Entry 9GUP (electron microscopy, 2.80 A resolution); this record covers chains A and E of the 23 polymer chains in the assembly.

[Chain A]
Molecule: 16S ribosomal RNA
Source organism: Escherichia coli K-12
Sequence (1541 nucleotides; each row starts with the number of its first residue):
     1 AAAUUGAAGAGUUUGAUCAUGGCUCAGAUUGAACGCUGGCGGCAGGCCUA
    51 ACACAUGCAAGUCGAACGGUAACAGGAAGAAGCUUGCUUCUUUGCUGACG
   101 AGUGGCGGACGGGUGAGUAAUGUCUGGGAAACUGCCUGAUGGAGGGGGAU
   151 AACUACUGGAAACGGUAGCUAAUACCGCAUAACGUCGCAAGACCAAAGAG
   201 GGGUACCUUCGGGCCUCUUGCCAUCGGAUGUGCCCAGAUGGGAUUAGCUA
   251 GUAGGUGGGGUAACGGCUCACCUAGGCGACGAUCCCUAGCUGGUCUGAGA
   301 GGAUGACCAGCCACACUGGAACUGAGACACGGUCCAGACUCCUACGGGAG
   351 GCAGCAGUGGGGAAUAUUGCACAAUGGGCGCAAGCCUGAUGCAGCCAUGC
   401 CGCGUGUAUGAAGAAGGCCUUCGGGUUGUAAAGUACUUUCAGCGGGGAGG
   451 AAGGGAGUAAAGUUAAUACCUUUGCUCAUUGACGUUACCCGCAGAAGAAG
   501 CACCGGCUAACUCCGUGCCAGCAGCCXCGGUAAUACGGAGGGUGCAAGCG
   551 UUAAUCGGAAUUACUGGGCGUAAAGCGCACGCAGGCGGUUUGUUAAGUCA
   601 GAUGUGAAAUCCCCGGGCUCAACCUGGGAACUGCAUCUGAUACUGGCAAG
   651 CUUGAGUCUCGUAGAGGGGGGUAGAAUUCCAGGUGUAGCGGUGAAAUGCG
   701 UAGAGAUCUGGAGGAAUACCGGUGGCGAAGGCGGCCCCCUGGACGAAGAC
   751 UGACGCUCAGGUGCGAAAGCGUGGGGAGCAAACAGGAUUAGAUACCCUGG
   801 UAGUCCACGCCGUAAACGAUGUCGACUUGGAGGUUGUGCCCUUGAGGCGU
   851 GGCUUCCGGAGCUAACGCGUUAAGUCGACCGCCUGGGGAGUACGGCCGCA
   901 AGGUUAAAACUCAAAUGAAUUGACGGGGGCCCGCACAAGCGGUGGAGCAU
   951 GUGGUUUAAUUCGAUGXAACGCGAAGAACCUUACCUGGUCUUGACAUCCA
  1001 CGGAAGUUUUCAGAGAUGAGAAUGUGCCUUCGGGAACCGUGAGACAGGUG
  1051 CUGCAUGGCUGUCGUCAGCUCGUGUUGUGAAAUGUUGGGUUAAGUCCCGC
  1101 AACGAGCGCAACCCUUAUCCUUUGUUGCCAGCGGUCCGGCCGGGAACUCA
  1151 AAGGAGACUGCCAGUGAUAAACUGGAGGAAGGUGGGGAUGACGUCAAGUC
  1201 AUCAUGGCCCUUACGACCAGGGCUACACACGUGCUACAAUGGCGCAUACA
  1251 AAGAGAAGCGACCUCGCGAGAGCAAGCGGACCUCAUAAAGUGCGUCGUAG
  1301 UCCGGAUUGGAGUCUGCAACUCGACUCCAUGAAGUCGGAAUCGCUAGUAA
  1351 UCGUGGAUCAGAAUGCCACGGUGAAUACGUUCCCGGGCCUUGUACACACC
  1401 GCCCGUXACACCAUGGGAGUGGGUUGCAAAAGAAGUAGGUAGCUUAACCU
  1451 UCGGGAGGGCGCUUACCACUUUGUGAUUCAUGACUGGGGUGAAGUCGUAA
  1501 CAAGGUAACCGUAGGGGAACCUGCGGUUGGAUCACCUCCUU
Unresolved in the structure: 1492-1493
Modified residues: PSU (pseudouridine-5'-monophosphate) at position 516, G7M (N7-methyl-guanosine-5'-monophosphate) at position 527, 2MG (2N-methylguanosine-5'-monophosphate) at position 966, 5MC (5-methylcytidine-5'-monophosphate) at position 967, 2MG (2N-methylguanosine-5'-monophosphate) at position 1207, 4OC (4n,o2'-methylcytidine-5'-monophosphate) at position 1402, 5MC (5-methylcytidine-5'-monophosphate) at position 1407, UR3 (3-methyluridine-5'-monophoshate) at position 1498, 2MG (2N-methylguanosine-5'-monophosphate) at position 1516, MA6 (6N-dimethyladenosine-5'-monophoshate) at position 1518, MA6 (6N-dimethyladenosine-5'-monophoshate) at position 1519
Ion coordination: Mg2+ site 1 near G21 (its only coordinating residue here); Mg2+ site 2: A59, U387; Mg2+ site 3 near G100 (its only coordinating residue here); Mg2+ site 4: A109, G331; Mg2+ site 5 near G111 (its only coordinating residue here); Mg2+ site 6: A116, G117, G289; Mg2+ site 7: A174, C175; Mg2+ site 8: U180, A195; Mg2+ site 9: G299, G558; Mg2+ site 10 near C352 (its only coordinating residue here); Mg2+ site 11: A509, A510; Mg2+ site 12: PSU_516, A533; 35 more Mg2+ sites not listed

[Chain E]
Molecule: Small ribosomal subunit protein uS4
Source organism: Escherichia coli K-12
UniProtKB: C4ZUF1 (RS4_ECOBW); residues 1-206 here = UniProt positions 1-206
Sequence (206 residues; numbered 1 to 206; the number before each row is that of its first residue):
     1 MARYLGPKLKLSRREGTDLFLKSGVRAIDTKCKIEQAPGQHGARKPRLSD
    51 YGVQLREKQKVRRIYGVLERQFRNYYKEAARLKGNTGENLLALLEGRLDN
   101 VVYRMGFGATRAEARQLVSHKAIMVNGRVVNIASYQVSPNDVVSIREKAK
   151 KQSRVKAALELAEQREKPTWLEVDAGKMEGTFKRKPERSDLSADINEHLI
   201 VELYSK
Unresolved in the structure: 1

[Chain A / chain E interface]
Residue-residue contacts - 112 pairs, chain A then chain E:
  A2(A) / Lys-83(E)  sugar contact
  U5(A) / Gly-84(E)  hydrogen bond to the base
  A8(A) / Gln-54(E)  base contact
  A8(A) / Glu-202(E)  hydrogen bond to the base
  A8(A) / Leu-203(E)  base contact
  A8(A) / Ser-205(E)  base contact
  A8(A) / Lys-206(E)  base contact
  C400(A) / Arg-70(E)  salt bridge to the phosphate
  C401(A) / Arg-70(E)  salt bridge to the phosphate
  C401(A) / Asn-74(E)  hydrogen bond to the phosphate
  G402(A) / Gln-71(E)  phosphate contact
  G402(A) / Ile-132(E)  phosphate contact
  G402(A) / Ser-134(E)  hydrogen bond to the phosphate
  C403(A) / Ala-2(E)  base contact
  C403(A) / Gln-71(E)  phosphate contact
  C403(A) / Arg-115(E)  salt bridge to the phosphate
  C403(A) / Ile-132(E)  phosphate contact
  C403(A) / Ser-134(E)  hydrogen bond to the phosphate
  G404(A) / Ala-2(E)  hydrogen bond to the base
  G404(A) / Arg-115(E)  salt bridge to the phosphate
  G404(A) / Ser-119(E)  sugar contact
  U405(A) / Ala-2(E)  hydrogen bond to the base
  U405(A) / Arg-3(E)  hydrogen bond to the base
  U405(A) / Leu-5(E)  base contact
  G406(A) / Leu-5(E)  phosphate contact
  G406(A) / Gln-116(E)  hydrogen bond to the sugar
  U407(A) / Ala-112(E)  phosphate contact
  U407(A) / Glu-113(E)  hydrogen bond to the sugar
  U407(A) / Gln-116(E)  hydrogen bond to the sugar
  A408(A) / Ser-23(E)  hydrogen bond to the phosphate
  A408(A) / Thr-110(E)  hydrogen bond to the phosphate
  A408(A) / Ala-112(E)  phosphate contact
  U409(A) / Lys-22(E)  salt bridge to the phosphate
  U409(A) / Ser-23(E)  hydrogen bond to the phosphate
  U409(A) / Val-25(E)  sugar contact
  G410(A) / Arg-26(E)  salt bridge to the phosphate
  G410(A) / Lys-31(E)  salt bridge to the phosphate
  A411(A) / Arg-26(E)  salt bridge to the phosphate
  G413(A) / Lys-31(E)  base contact
  G413(A) / Cys-32(E)  base contact
  U426(A) / Lys-33(E)  salt bridge to the phosphate
  U426(A) / Gln-36(E)  phosphate contact
  U426(A) / Gly-39(E)  sugar contact
  U426(A) / Gln-40(E)  sugar contact
  U427(A) / Lys-10(E)  hydrogen bond to the phosphate
  U427(A) / Arg-13(E)  salt bridge to the phosphate
  U427(A) / Pro-38(E)  phosphate contact
  U427(A) / Gly-39(E)  hydrogen bond to the phosphate
  G428(A) / Pro-7(E)  phosphate contact
  G428(A) / Lys-10(E)  salt bridge to the phosphate
  G428(A) / Arg-13(E)  phosphate contact
  U429(A) / Arg-13(E)  salt bridge to the phosphate
  U429(A) / Lys-22(E)  phosphate contact
  U429(A) / Lys-31(E)  hydrogen bond to the sugar
  U429(A) / Cys-32(E)  phosphate contact
  A430(A) / Pro-7(E)  phosphate contact
  A430(A) / Lys-8(E)  salt bridge to the phosphate
  A430(A) / Leu-9(E)  hydrogen bond to the phosphate
  A430(A) / Lys-22(E)  salt bridge to the phosphate
  C436(A) / Arg-154(E)  sugar contact
  U437(A) / Gln-116(E)  base contact
  U437(A) / His-120(E)  hydrogen bond to the sugar
  U437(A) / Gln-152(E)  hydrogen bond to the phosphate
  U437(A) / Arg-154(E)  hydrogen bond to the sugar
  U438(A) / His-120(E)  hydrogen bond to the sugar
  U439(A) / Ser-119(E)  hydrogen bond to the sugar
  U439(A) / His-120(E)  base contact
  U439(A) / Lys-121(E)  phosphate contact
  U439(A) / Asn-131(E)  hydrogen bond to the sugar
  C489(A) / Lys-121(E)  salt bridge to the phosphate
  G491(A) / Lys-148(E)  salt bridge to the phosphate
  A495(A) / His-120(E)  base contact
  A499(A) / Ala-2(E)  base contact
  U508(A) / Tyr-51(E)  sugar contact
  A509(A) / Ser-49(E)  hydrogen bond to the phosphate
  A509(A) / Tyr-51(E)  phosphate contact
  A509(A) / Gly-52(E)  sugar contact
  A509(A) / Leu-55(E)  sugar contact
  C511(A) / His-41(E)  hydrogen bond to the base
  C511(A) / Arg-44(E)  hydrogen bond to the phosphate
  U512(A) / Gln-40(E)  sugar contact
  U512(A) / His-41(E)  hydrogen bond to the sugar
  U512(A) / Arg-44(E)  salt bridge to the phosphate
  G540(A) / Gln-40(E)  base contact
  G541(A) / Gly-39(E)  sugar contact
  G541(A) / Gln-40(E)  hydrogen bond to the sugar
  G542(A) / Lys-10(E)  salt bridge to the phosphate
  G542(A) / Arg-14(E)  phosphate contact
  G542(A) / Pro-38(E)  sugar contact
  G542(A) / Gly-39(E)  sugar contact
  U543(A) / Arg-14(E)  salt bridge to the phosphate
  U543(A) / Arg-56(E)  hydrogen bond to the phosphate
  G544(A) / Arg-56(E)  salt bridge to the phosphate
  G544(A) / Gln-59(E)  phosphate contact
  G544(A) / Arg-63(E)  salt bridge to the phosphate
  C545(A) / Lys-58(E)  salt bridge to the phosphate
  C545(A) / Gln-59(E)  hydrogen bond to the phosphate
  C545(A) / Arg-62(E)  salt bridge to the phosphate
  C545(A) / Glu-69(E)  phosphate contact
  A546(A) / Tyr-4(E)  base contact
  A546(A) / Leu-68(E)  phosphate contact
  A546(A) / Glu-69(E)  hydrogen bond to the phosphate
  A546(A) / Arg-70(E)  hydrogen bond to the phosphate
  A547(A) / Ala-2(E)  phosphate contact
  A547(A) / Leu-68(E)  phosphate contact
  C613(A) / Arg-81(E)  salt bridge to the phosphate
  C614(A) / Arg-81(E)  salt bridge to the phosphate
  U619(A) / Val-130(E)  base contact
  U619(A) / Asn-131(E)  hydrogen bond to the base
  U619(A) / Ile-132(E)  base contact
  C620(A) / Ile-132(E)  base contact
  C620(A) / Tyr-135(E)  sugar contact
Interface residues without a listed pair, chain A (49 interface residues in all): A7, C419, C440, C490
Interface residues without a listed pair, chain E (68 interface residues in all): Leu-21, Gly-24, Arg-73, Ala-80, Val-129, Ala-133, Arg-146

[In short]
49 residues of chain A face 68 of chain E across their interface; the contacts include 34 hydrogen bonds and
25 salt bridges. Polar contacts include U5(A)/Gly-84(E), A8(A)/Glu-202(E) and G404(A)/Ala-2(E). A59(A) and
U387(A) form the Mg2+ site 2.
Chain A is 16S ribosomal RNA and chain E is Small ribosomal subunit protein uS4, both from Escherichia coli
K-12; the structure, 30S mRNA delivery complex (open head), was determined by electron microscopy, deposited
together with 9GUQ, 9GUR, 9GUS, 9GUT, 9GUU, 9GUV, 9GUW and 9GUX.
